9KJC - chain A; structure by electron microscopy, 3.60 A resolution.

== Chain A ==
Name: ABC transporter B family member 19
Source organism: Arabidopsis thaliana
Reference sequence: Q9LJX0 (AB19B_ARATH); numbering as in UniProt (aligned over 1-1252)
Amino-acid sequence (1252 residues; numbered 1 to 1252; the number before each row is that of its first residue):
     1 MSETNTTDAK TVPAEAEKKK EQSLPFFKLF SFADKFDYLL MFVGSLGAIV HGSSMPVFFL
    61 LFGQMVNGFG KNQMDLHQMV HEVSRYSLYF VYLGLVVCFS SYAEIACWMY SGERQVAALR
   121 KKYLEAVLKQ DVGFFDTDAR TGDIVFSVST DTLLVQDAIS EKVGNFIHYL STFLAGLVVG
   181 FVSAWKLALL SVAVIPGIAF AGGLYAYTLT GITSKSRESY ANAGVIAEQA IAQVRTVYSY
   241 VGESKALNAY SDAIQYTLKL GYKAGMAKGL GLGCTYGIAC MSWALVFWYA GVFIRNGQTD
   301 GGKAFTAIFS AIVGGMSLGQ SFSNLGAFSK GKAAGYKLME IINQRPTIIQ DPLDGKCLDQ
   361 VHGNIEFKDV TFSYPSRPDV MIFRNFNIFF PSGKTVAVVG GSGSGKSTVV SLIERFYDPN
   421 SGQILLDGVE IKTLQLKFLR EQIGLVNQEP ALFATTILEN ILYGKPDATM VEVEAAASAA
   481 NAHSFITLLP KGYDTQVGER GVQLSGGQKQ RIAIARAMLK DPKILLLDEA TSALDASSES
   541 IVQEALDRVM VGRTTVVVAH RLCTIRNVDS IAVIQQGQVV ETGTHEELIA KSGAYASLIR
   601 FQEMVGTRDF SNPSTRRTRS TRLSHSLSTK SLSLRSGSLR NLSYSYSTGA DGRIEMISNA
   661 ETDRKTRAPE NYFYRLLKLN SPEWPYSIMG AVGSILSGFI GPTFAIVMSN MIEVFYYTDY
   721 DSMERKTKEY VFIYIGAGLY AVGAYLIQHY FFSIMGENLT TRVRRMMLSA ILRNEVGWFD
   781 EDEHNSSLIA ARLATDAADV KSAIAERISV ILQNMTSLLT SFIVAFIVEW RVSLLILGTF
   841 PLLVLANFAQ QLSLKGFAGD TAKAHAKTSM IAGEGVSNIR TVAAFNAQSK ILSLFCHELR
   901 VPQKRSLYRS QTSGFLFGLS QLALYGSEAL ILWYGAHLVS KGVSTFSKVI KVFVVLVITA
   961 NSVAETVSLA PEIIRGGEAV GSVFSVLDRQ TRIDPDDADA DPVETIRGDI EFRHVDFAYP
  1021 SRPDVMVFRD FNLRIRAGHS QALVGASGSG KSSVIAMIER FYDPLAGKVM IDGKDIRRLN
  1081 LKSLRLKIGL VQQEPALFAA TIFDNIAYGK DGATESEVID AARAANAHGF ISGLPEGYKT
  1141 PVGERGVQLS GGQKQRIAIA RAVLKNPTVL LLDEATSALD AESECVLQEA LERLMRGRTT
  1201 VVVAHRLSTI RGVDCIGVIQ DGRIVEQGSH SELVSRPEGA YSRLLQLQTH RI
Disordered / not traced: 1-20, 606-669
Residues lining bound ligands: Brassinolide (BLD): Phe59, Phe62, Tyr276, Ala279, Trp283, Phe305, Phe309, Ile312, Met316, Phe704, Phe953, Val954, Val957, Ile958, Asn961
UniProt features mapped onto this chain:
  - binding site (ATP): Asp136, Tyr374, Ser376, Gly405, Lys406, Ser407, Thr408, Glu529, Asp780, Tyr1019, Ser1021, Arg1022, Lys1051, Ser1052, Ser1053
  - binding site (brassinolide): Tyr276, Trp283
  - glycosylation (N-linked (GlcNAc...) asparagine): Asn5, Asn641, Asn758, Asn785, Asn814

== Summary ==
Bound to chain A: Brassinolide. Curated annotation (UniProt) lists 15 ATP-binding residues and
brassinolide-binding residues Tyr276 and Trp283.
Chain A is ABC transporter B family member 19 (Arabidopsis thaliana); the structure, Cryo-EM structure of
BL-bound atABCB19 in lipid nanodisc, was determined by electron microscopy (same publication as 9KG2, 9KK6 and
9KKE).
